Entry 5GNZ (X-ray diffraction, 2.20 A resolution); this record covers chains A and D of the 8 polymer chains in the assembly.

Chain A (and D):
Protein: Beta-glucosidase
Notes: EC 3.2.1.21; engineered mutation(s): V174C, A404V, L441F; chain D of this document is another copy of the same molecule, construct and numbering; everything in this record applies to it too
Chain sequence (467 residues; row label = number of the first residue in the row; numbers below 1 keep their minus sign (Met-2 is residue -2)):
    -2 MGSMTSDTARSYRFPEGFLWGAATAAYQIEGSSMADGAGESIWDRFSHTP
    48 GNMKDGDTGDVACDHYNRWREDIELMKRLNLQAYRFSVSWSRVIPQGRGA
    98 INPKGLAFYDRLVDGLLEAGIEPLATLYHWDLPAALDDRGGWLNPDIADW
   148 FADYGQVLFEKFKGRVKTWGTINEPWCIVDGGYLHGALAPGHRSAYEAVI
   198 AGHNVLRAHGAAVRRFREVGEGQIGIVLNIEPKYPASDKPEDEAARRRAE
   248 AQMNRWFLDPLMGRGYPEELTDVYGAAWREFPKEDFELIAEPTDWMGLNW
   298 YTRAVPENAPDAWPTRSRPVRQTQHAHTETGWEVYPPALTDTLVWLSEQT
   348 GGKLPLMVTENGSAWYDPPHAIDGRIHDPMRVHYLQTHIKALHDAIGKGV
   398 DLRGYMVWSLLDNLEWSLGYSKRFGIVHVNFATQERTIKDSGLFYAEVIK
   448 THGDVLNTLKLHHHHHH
Disordered / not traced: -2 to 6, 455-464
Small-molecule neighbours: beta-D-glucopyranose (BGC): Gln25, His126, Trp127, Asn170, Glu171, Asn296, Tyr298, Trp329, Glu357, Trp405, Glu412, Trp413, Phe421

How chain A and chain D interact:
Contacting residue pairs (40):
  Glu37(A) - Tyr193(D)
  Arg42(A) - Tyr193(D)
  Arg42(A) - Glu194(D)
  Arg42(A) - Ile197(D)
  His45(A) - Tyr193(D)
  Thr46(A) - Arg190(D)
  Thr46(A) - Trp310(D)
  Pro47(A) - Arg190(D)  hydrogen bond (backbone-side chain)
  Pro47(A) - Trp310(D)
  Asp135(A) - Arg136(D)
  Asp135(A) - Gly137(D)
  Asp135(A) - Leu140(D)
  Asp135(A) - Asn141(D)  hydrogen bond (backbone-backbone)
  Asp135(A) - Ile197(D)
  Arg136(A) - Asp135(D)
  Arg136(A) - Arg136(D)
  Arg136(A) - Gly137(D)
  Arg136(A) - Asn141(D)  hydrogen bond
  Arg136(A) - Pro142(D)
  Arg136(A) - Asp143(D)  salt bridge
  Gly137(A) - Asp135(D)
  Gly137(A) - Arg136(D)
  Gly137(A) - Gly137(D)
  Leu140(A) - Asp135(D)
  Asn141(A) - Asp135(D)  hydrogen bond (backbone-backbone)
  Asn141(A) - Arg136(D)  hydrogen bond
  Pro142(A) - Arg136(D)
  Asp143(A) - Arg136(D)  salt bridge
  His189(A) - His189(D)  hydrogen bond
  Arg190(A) - Thr46(D)
  Arg190(A) - Pro47(D)  hydrogen bond (side chain-backbone)
  Arg190(A) - Asn49(D)
  Tyr193(A) - Glu37(D)
  Tyr193(A) - Arg42(D)
  Tyr193(A) - His45(D)
  Ile197(A) - Arg42(D)
  Ile197(A) - Asp135(D)
  Arg276(A) - Glu37(D)  salt bridge
  Arg276(A) - Arg42(D)
  Trp310(A) - Pro47(D)
Interface residues without a listed pair, chain A (23 interface residues in all): Asp41, Asn49, Asp134, Ser191, Glu194
Interface residues without a listed pair, chain D (22 interface residues in all): Asp134, Ser191, Arg276

Overview:
Chain A and chain D form an interface of 23 and 22 residues respectively, with 7 hydrogen bonds and 3 salt
bridges. Among the polar pairs are Arg136(A)-Asp143(D), Arg276(A)-Glu37(D) and Pro47(A)-Arg190(D). Chain A
binds beta-D-glucopyranose.
Chain A and chain D are both Beta-glucosidase; the structure, The M3 mutant structure of Bgl6, was determined
by X-ray diffraction (same publication as 5GNX and 5GNY).
